PDB entry 6J9F | electron microscopy, 3.95 A resolution | chains D and H of the 9 polymer chains in the assembly

[Chain D]
Protein: DNA-directed RNA polymerase subunit beta'
From: Xanthomonas oryzae pv. oryzae PXO99A
Notes: EC 2.7.7.6
UniProtKB: B2SQQ2 (RPOC_XANOP); residue numbers follow UniProt; this construct covers 1-1405
Sequence (1405 residues; numbered 1 to 1405; the number before each row is that of its first residue):
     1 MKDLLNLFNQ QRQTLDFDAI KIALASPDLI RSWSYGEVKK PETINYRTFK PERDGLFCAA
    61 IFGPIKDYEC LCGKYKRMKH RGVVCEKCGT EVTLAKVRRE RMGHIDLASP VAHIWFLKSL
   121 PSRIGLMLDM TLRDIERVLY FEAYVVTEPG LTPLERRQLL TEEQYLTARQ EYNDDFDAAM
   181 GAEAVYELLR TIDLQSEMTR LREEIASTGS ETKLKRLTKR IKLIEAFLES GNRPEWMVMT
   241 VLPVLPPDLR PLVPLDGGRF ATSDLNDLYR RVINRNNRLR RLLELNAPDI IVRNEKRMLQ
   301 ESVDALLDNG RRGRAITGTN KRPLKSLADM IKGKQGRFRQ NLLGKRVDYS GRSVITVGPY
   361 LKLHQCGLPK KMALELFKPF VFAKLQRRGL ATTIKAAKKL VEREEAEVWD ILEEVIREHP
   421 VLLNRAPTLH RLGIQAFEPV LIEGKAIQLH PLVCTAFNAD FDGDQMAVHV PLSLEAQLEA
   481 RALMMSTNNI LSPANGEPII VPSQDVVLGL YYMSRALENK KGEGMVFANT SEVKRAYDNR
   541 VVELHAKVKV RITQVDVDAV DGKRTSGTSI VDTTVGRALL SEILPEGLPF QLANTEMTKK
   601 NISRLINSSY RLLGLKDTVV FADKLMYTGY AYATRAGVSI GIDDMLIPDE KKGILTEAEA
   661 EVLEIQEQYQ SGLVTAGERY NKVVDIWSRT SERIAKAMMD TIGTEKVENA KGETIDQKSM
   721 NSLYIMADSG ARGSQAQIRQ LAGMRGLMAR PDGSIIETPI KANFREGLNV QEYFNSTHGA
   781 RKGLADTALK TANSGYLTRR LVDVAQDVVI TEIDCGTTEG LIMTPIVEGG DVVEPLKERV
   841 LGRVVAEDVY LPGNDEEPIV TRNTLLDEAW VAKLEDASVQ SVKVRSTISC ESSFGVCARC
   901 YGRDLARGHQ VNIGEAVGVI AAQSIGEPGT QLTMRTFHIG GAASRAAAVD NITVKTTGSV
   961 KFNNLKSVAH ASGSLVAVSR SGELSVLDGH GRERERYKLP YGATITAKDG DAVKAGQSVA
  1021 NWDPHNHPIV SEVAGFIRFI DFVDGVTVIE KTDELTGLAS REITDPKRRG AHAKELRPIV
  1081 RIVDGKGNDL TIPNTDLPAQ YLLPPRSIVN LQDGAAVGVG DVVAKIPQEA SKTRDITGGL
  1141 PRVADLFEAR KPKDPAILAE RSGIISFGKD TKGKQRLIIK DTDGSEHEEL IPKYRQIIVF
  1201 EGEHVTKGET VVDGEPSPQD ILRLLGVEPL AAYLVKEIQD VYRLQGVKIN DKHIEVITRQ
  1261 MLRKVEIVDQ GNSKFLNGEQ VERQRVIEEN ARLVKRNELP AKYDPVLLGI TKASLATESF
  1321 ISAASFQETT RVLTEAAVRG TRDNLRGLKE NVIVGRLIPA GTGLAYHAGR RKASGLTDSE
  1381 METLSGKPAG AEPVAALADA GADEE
Disordered / not traced: 148-155, 317-320, 559-562, 850-859, 934-949, 1025-1138, 1372-1405
Curated features (UniProtKB/Swiss-Prot):
  - binding site (Zn(2+)): Cys-70, Cys-72, Cys-85, Cys-88, Cys-815, Cys-890, Cys-897, Cys-900
  - binding site (Mg(2+)): Asp-460, Asp-462, Asp-464
Bound ions: Zn2+ site 1: Cys-72, Cys-88; Mg2+: Asp-462, Asp-464 (shared with 1 residue of chain I); Zn2+ site 2: Cys-815, Cys-890, Cys-897

[Chain H]
Molecule: 29-nt DNA strand
Sequence (29 nucleotides; numbered 1 to 29; the number before each row is that of its first residue):
     1 GGGCTACCTC TCCATGACGG CGAATACCC
Disordered / not traced: 7-13

[Interface between chain D and chain H]
Pairs across the interface - 5 pairs, chain D then chain H:
  Tyr-46(D) / DT5(H)  base contact
  Thr-131(D) / DT25(H)  phosphate contact
  Arg-133(D) / DT25(H)  salt bridge to the phosphate
  Arg-1150(D) / DG20(H)  salt bridge to the phosphate
  Arg-1150(D) / DC21(H)  phosphate contact
Interface residues without a listed pair, chain D (8 interface residues in all): Leu-120, Arg-216, Arg-270, Glu-1148
Interface residues without a listed pair, chain H (9 interface residues in all): DA6, DG19, DG22, DA23, DA24

[In short]
8 residues of chain D and 9 residues of chain H are in contact; the contacts include 2 salt bridges. Polar
pairs include Arg-133(D)/DT25(H) and Arg-1150(D)/DG20(H). Curated annotation (UniProt) lists 8 Zn2+-binding
residues and 3 Mg2+-binding residues on chain D.
Here chain D is DNA-directed RNA polymerase subunit beta' (Xanthomonas oryzae pv. oryzae PXO99A) and chain H
is a 29-nt DNA strand. Entry 6J9F (Cryo-EM structure of Xanthomonos oryzae transcription elongation complex
with the bacteriophage protein P7) was determined by electron microscopy (same publication as 6J9E).
